PDB entry 7Y27 | electron microscopy, 3.48 A resolution | chains B and E of the 6 polymer chains in the assembly

[Chain B]
Molecule: Engineered Guanine nucleotide-binding protein G(q) subunit alpha
Source organism: Homo sapiens
Amino-acid sequence (243 residues; numbered 4 to 246; the number before each row is that of its first residue):
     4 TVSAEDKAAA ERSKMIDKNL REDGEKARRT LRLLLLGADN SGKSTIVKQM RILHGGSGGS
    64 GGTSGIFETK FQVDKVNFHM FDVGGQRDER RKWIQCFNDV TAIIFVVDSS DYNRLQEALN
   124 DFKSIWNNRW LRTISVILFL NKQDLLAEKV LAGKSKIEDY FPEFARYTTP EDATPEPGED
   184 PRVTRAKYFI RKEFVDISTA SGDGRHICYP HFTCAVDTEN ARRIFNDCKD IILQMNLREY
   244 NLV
Unresolved in the structure: 56-67

[Chain E]
Molecule: Somatostatin receptor type 2
Source organism: Homo sapiens
UniProt: P30874 (SSR2_HUMAN); residue numbers follow UniProt; this construct covers 1-337
Amino-acid sequence (337 residues; each row starts with the number of its first residue):
     1 MDMADEPLNG SHTWLSIPFD LNGSVVSTNT SNQTEPYYDL TSNAVLTFIY FVVCIIGLCG
    61 NTLVIYVILR YAKMKTITNI YILNLAIADE LFMLGLPFLA MQVALVHWPF GKAICRVVMT
   121 VDGINQFTSI FCLTVMSIDR YLAVVHPIKS AKWRRPRTAK MITMAVWGVS LLVILPIMIY
   181 AGLRSNQWGR SSCTINWPGE SGAWYTGFII YTFILGFLVP LTIICLCYLF IIIKVKSSGI
   241 RVGSSKRKKS EKKVTRMVSI VVAVFIFCWL PFYIFNVSSV SMAISPTPAL KGMFDFVVVL
   301 TYANSCANPI LYAFLSDNFK KSFQNVLCLV KVSGTDD
Unresolved in the structure: 1-39, 199-201, 239-248, 327-337
Disulfides: Cys115-Cys193

[Chain B / chain E interface]
Pairs across the interface - 11 pairs, chain B then chain E:
  Phe228(B) - Ile148(E)  hydrophobic
  Asp233(B) - Ser238(E)
  Ile235(B) - Ile148(E)  hydrophobic
  Leu236(B) - Lys234(E)
  Leu240(B) - Val144(E)  hydrophobic
  Leu240(B) - Val235(E)  hydrophobic
  Glu242(B) - Thr76(E)
  Tyr243(B) - Ala143(E)  hydrophobic
  Tyr243(B) - Arg154(E)
  Leu245(B) - Ile231(E)  hydrophobic
  Leu245(B) - Val254(E)
Other interface residues (no listed pair), chain B (11 interface residues in all): Lys232, Asn239, Asn244
Other interface residues (no listed pair), chain E (15 interface residues in all): Asp139, Arg140, Pro147, Leu315, Ser316

[Summary]
11 residues of chain B and 15 residues of chain E are in contact.
Chain B is Engineered Guanine nucleotide-binding protein G(q) subunit alpha and chain E is Somatostatin
receptor type 2, both from Homo sapiens; the structure, Cryo-EM structure of the SST-14-bound
SSTR2-miniGq-scFv16 complex, was determined by electron microscopy (same publication as 7Y24 and 7Y26).
